PDB entry 7XZJ | electron microscopy, 2.97 A resolution | chains 3 and 4 of the 8 polymer chains in the assembly

# Chain 3
Name: Ctap3
From: Chlamydomonas reinhardtii
Reference sequence: A0A2K3D4W3 (A0A2K3D4W3_CHLRE); residue numbers follow UniProt; this construct covers 1-477
Amino-acid sequence (477 residues; numbered 1 to 477; the number before each row is that of its first residue):
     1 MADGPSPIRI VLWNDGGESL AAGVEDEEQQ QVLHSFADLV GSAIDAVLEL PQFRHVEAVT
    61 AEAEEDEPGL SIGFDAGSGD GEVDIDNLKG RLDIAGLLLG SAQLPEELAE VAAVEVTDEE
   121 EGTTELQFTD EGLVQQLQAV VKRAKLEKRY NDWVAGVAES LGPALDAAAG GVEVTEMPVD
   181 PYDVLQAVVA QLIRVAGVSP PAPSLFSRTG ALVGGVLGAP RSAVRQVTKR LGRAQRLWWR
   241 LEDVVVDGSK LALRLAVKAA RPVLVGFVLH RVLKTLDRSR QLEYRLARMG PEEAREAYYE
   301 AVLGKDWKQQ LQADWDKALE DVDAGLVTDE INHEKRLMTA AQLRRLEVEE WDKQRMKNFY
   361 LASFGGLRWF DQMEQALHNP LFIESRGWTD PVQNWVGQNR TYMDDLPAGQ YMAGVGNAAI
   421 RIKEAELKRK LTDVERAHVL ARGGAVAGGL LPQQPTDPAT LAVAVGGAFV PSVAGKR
Not modelled in the structure: 1-259, 292-477

# Chain 4
Name: Toc39
From: Chlamydomonas reinhardtii
Reference sequence: A8J6H7 (A8J6H7_CHLRE); residue numbers follow UniProt; this construct covers 1-363
Amino-acid sequence (363 residues; row label = number of the first residue in the row):
     1 MGASQESELD FVPRLSFLPI EWRSIGSAFG LKDKSGAAAN GRATFTVRQG VDAAELTSTG
    61 RVIDGQADVG ASLKLNTLAI GVSASNITFH SGLDDPTAAA AQRSSLIPSL KLTAAKQFKR
   121 DNYIAVSYDL KHQKPELSAC WTGEAGADRA TLLVNVDPVM RSVKLAAAVR TPGPEWRKVL
   181 YNDETDLLEY PADDGARHTL YVQHEVRGRD LLHATRLGCR LDLGRLVNYV VDFVDYRIEE
   241 NIPSFVWNVP LLPQLYSLLV PADNDEQVRH RITGWELDVS HDFARSGLLP VVAISKTSKK
   301 LLGGGTLTAS YDAAAREAGV SLSRKGVSVG ARVARAEGAA GGLSAGWGRP SIHVAVEPLG
   361 LLQ
Not modelled in the structure: 1-12, 32-65, 77-78, 89-102, 122-132, 336-363

# Interface between chain 3 and chain 4
Residue-residue contacts - 5 pairs, chain 3 then chain 4:
  R280(3) - A145(4)
  E283(3) - A145(4)
  Y284(3) - E144(4)
  Y284(3) - A145(4)
  R288(3) - A145(4)
Also at the interface, not in a pair above, chain 3 (7 interface residues in all): F267, L273, D277
Also at the interface, not in a pair above, chain 4 (6 interface residues in all): G143, A150, V202, F283

# Overview
The interface between chain 3 and chain 4 involves 7 residues on one side and 6 on the other.
Chain 3 is Ctap3 and chain 4 is Toc39, both from Chlamydomonas reinhardtii; the structure, Cryo-EM structure
of TOC complex from Chlamydomonas reinhardtii, was determined by electron microscopy, deposited together with
7XZI.
